Entry 9BUD (electron microscopy, 2.50 A resolution); this record covers chains A and B of the 6 polymer chains in the assembly.

Chain A:
Molecule: Guanine nucleotide-binding protein G(s) subunit alpha isoforms short
From: Homo sapiens
Reference sequence: P63092 (GNAS2_HUMAN); residues 1-394 here = UniProt positions 1-394
Sequence (394 residues; row label = number of the first residue in the row):
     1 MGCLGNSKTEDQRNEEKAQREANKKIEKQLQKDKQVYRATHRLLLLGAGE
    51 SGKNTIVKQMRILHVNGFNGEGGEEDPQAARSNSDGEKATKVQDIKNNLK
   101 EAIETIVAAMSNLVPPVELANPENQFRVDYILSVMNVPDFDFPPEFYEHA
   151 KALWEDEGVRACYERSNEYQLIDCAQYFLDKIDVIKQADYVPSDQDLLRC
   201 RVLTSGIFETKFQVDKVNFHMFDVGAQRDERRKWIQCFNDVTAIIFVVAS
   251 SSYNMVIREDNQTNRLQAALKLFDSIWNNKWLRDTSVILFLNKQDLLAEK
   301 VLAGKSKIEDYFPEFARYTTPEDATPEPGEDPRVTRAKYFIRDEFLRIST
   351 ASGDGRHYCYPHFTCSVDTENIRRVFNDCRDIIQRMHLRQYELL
Disordered / not traced: 1-10, 61-203, 251-263
Construct notes: engineered mutation Asn54 (Ser in P63092), Ala226 (Gly in P63092), Ala268 (Glu in P63092), Lys271 (Asn in P63092), Asp274 (Lys in P63092), Lys280 (Arg in P63092), Asp284 (Thr in P63092), Thr285 (Ile in P63092), Ser366 (Ala in P63092)

Chain B:
Molecule: Guanine nucleotide-binding protein G(I)/G(S)/G(T) subunit beta-1
From: Homo sapiens
Reference sequence: P62873 (GBB1_HUMAN); numbering as in UniProt (aligned over 2-340)
Sequence (350 residues; row label = number of the first residue in the row; numbers below 1 keep their minus sign (Met-9 is residue -9)):
    -9 MHHHHHHGSSGSELDQLRQEAEQLKNQIRDARKACADATLSQITNNIDPV
    41 GRIQMRTRRTLRGHLAKIYAMHWGTDSRLLVSASQDGKLIIWDSYTTNKV
    91 HAIPLRSSWVMTCAYAPSGNYVACGGLDNICSIYNLKTREGNVRVSRELA
   141 GHTGYLSCCRFLDDNQIVTSSGDTTCALWDIETGQQTTTFTGHTGDVMSL
   191 SLAPDTRLFVSGACDASAKLWDVREGMCRQTFTGHESDINAICFFPNGNA
   241 FATGSDDATCRLFDLRADQELMTYSHDNIICGITSVSFSKSGRLLLAGYD
   291 DFNCNVWDALKADRAGVLAGHDNRVSCLGVTDDGMAVATGSWDSFLKIWN
Disordered / not traced: -9 to 1
Construct notes: expression tag (-9 to 1)
UniProt features mapped onto this chain:
  - modified residue: Ser2 (N-acetylserine), His266 (Phosphohistidine)

Interface between chain A and chain B:
Pairs across the interface (57; chain A residue first):
  Glu16(A) - Asn88(B)  hydrogen bond
  Gln19(A) - Asp83(B)  hydrogen bond
  Gln19(A) - Thr86(B)  hydrogen bond
  Gln19(A) - Asn88(B)  hydrogen bond
  Asn23(A) - Asn88(B)  hydrogen bond
  Asn23(A) - Lys89(B)
  Ile26(A) - Lys89(B)
  Ile26(A) - Val90(B)
  Ile26(A) - His91(B)
  Glu27(A) - Lys89(B)  salt bridge
  Leu30(A) - Gly53(B)
  Leu30(A) - Lys78(B)
  Leu30(A) - Lys89(B)
  Asp33(A) - Lys78(B)  salt bridge
  Lys34(A) - Leu55(B)
  Gly206(A) - Leu117(B)
  Gly206(A) - Asp118(B)
  Gly206(A) - Asn119(B)
  Ile207(A) - Trp99(B)
  Ile207(A) - Leu117(B)  hydrophobic
  Phe222(A) - Trp99(B)
  Ala226(A) - Asn119(B)  hydrogen bond (backbone-side chain)
  Ala226(A) - Thr143(B)
  Gln227(A) - Leu117(B)  hydrogen bond (side chain-backbone)
  Gln227(A) - Asn119(B)  hydrogen bond
  Gln227(A) - Tyr145(B)  hydrogen bond (side chain-backbone)
  Arg228(A) - Gly162(B)  hydrogen bond (side chain-backbone)
  Arg228(A) - Thr164(B)
  Arg228(A) - Asp186(B)  salt bridge
  Arg232(A) - Cys204(B)
  Arg232(A) - Asp228(B)  salt bridge
  Lys233(A) - Tyr145(B)
  Lys233(A) - Met188(B)
  Lys233(A) - Cys204(B)
  Lys233(A) - Asp228(B)  salt bridge
  Lys233(A) - Asn230(B)  hydrogen bond
  Lys233(A) - Asp246(B)  salt bridge
  Trp234(A) - Met101(B)  hydrophobic
  Trp234(A) - Leu117(B)  hydrophobic
  Trp234(A) - Tyr145(B)
  Gln236(A) - Lys57(B)  hydrogen bond (backbone-side chain)
  Gln236(A) - Tyr59(B)
  Gln236(A) - Arg314(B)  hydrogen bond
  Gln236(A) - Trp332(B)
  Cys237(A) - Lys57(B)  hydrogen bond (backbone-side chain)
  Cys237(A) - Tyr59(B)  hydrogen bond
  Cys237(A) - Gln75(B)  hydrogen bond
  Cys237(A) - Trp99(B)
  Cys237(A) - Met101(B)  hydrophobic
  Phe238(A) - Trp99(B)  hydrophobic
  Phe238(A) - Leu117(B)  hydrophobic
  Asn239(A) - Lys57(B)  hydrogen bond
  Asn239(A) - Trp332(B)
  Asp240(A) - Lys57(B)  salt bridge
  Trp281(A) - Asp290(B)
  Trp281(A) - Arg314(B)
  Trp281(A) - Trp332(B)  hydrophobic
Also at the interface, not in a pair above, chain A (31 interface residues in all): Tyr37, Arg38, Thr204, Ser205, Glu209, Glu230, Val241, Lys280
Also at the interface, not in a pair above, chain B (38 interface residues in all): Ala56, Asp76, Ile80, Ala92, Arg96, Gly144, Asp163, Thr184

In short:
Chain A and chain B form an interface of 31 and 38 residues respectively, with 17 hydrogen bonds and 7 salt
bridges. Polar pairs include Glu27(A)-Lys89(B), Asp33(A)-Lys78(B) and Arg228(A)-Asp186(B).
Chain A is Guanine nucleotide-binding protein G(s) subunit alpha isoforms short and chain B is Guanine
nucleotide-binding protein G(I)/G(S)/G(T) subunit beta-1, both from Homo sapiens; the structure, Human
calcitonin Receptor in complex with Gs and cagrilintide in the CT-like conformation, was determined by
electron microscopy, deposited together with 9BLB, 9BLC, 9BLW, 9BP3, 9BQ3, 9BTW and 3 further entries.
